Entry 1U7C (X-ray diffraction, 1.85 A resolution); this record covers chain A.

Chain A:
Protein: Probable ammonium transporter
From: Escherichia coli
Reference sequence: P69681 (AMTB_ECOLI); residues 1-385 here correspond to UniProt positions 23-407 (UniProt number = residue number + 22)
Amino-acid sequence (385 residues; numbered 1 to 385; the number before each row is that of its first residue):
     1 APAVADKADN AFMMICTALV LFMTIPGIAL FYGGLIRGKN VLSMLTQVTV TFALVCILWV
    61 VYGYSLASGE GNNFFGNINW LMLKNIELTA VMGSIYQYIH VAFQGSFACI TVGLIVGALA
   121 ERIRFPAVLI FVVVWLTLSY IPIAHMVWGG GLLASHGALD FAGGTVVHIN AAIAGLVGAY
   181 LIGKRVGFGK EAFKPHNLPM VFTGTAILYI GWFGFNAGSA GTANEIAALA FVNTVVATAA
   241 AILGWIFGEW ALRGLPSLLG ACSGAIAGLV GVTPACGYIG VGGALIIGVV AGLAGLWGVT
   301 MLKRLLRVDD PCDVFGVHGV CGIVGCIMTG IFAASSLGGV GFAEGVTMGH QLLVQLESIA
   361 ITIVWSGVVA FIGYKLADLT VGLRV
Disordered / not traced: 1-2
Differences from the reference sequence: modified residue (13-14, 23, 44, 82, 92, 146, 200, 301, 328, 348); engineered mutation Ser-68 (Phe90 in P69681), Pro-126 (Ser148 in P69681), Leu-255 (Lys277 in P69681)
Modified residues: Mse-13, Mse-14, Mse-23, Mse-44, Mse-82, Mse-92, Mse-146, Mse-200, Mse-301, Mse-328, Mse-348 (selenomethionine; parent Met)
Residues lining bound ligands: methylamine (NME): Phe-103, Phe-107, Trp-148, Ser-219
UniProt features mapped onto this chain:
  - binding site (NH4(+)): Ser-219
  - site: Asp-160 (Important for the deprotonation of the ammonium cation), His-168 (Twin-His motif. Important for optimum substrate conductance), Phe-215 (Important for optimum substrate conductance), His-318 (Twin-His motif. Important for optimum substrate conductance)
From the paper describing this entry:
  - binding site for methylamine: Phe-107

Overview:
Bound to chain A: methylamine. Curated annotation (UniProt) lists NH4+-binding residue Ser-219. The paper
reports a binding site for methylamine at Phe-107.
Chain A is Probable ammonium transporter (Escherichia coli); the structure, Crystal Structure of AmtB from
E.Coli with Methyl Ammonium, was determined by X-ray diffraction, deposited together with 1U77 and 1U7G.
